PDB entry 6V94 | X-ray diffraction, 1.80 A resolution | chains A and B of the 3 polymer chains in the assembly

Chain A:
Molecule: GTPase HRas
Source organism: Homo sapiens
Reference sequence: P01112 (RASH_HUMAN); numbering as in UniProt (aligned over 1-166)
Sequence (167 residues; row label = number of the first residue in the row; numbering starts at 0):
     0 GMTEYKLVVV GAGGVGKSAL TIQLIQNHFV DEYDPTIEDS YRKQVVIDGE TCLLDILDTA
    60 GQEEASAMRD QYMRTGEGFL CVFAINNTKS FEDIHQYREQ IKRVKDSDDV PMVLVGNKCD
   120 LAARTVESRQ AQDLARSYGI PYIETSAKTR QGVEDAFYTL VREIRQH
Disordered / not traced: 0
Sequence notes: expression tag (0); conflict Ala64 (Tyr in P01112)
Modified positions: Cys51 (S-hydroxycysteine; CSO)
Ion coordination: Mg2+: Ser17, Thr35 (together with GMP-PNP)
Ligand contacts: GMP-PNP (GNP; phosphoaminophosphonic acid-guanylate ester): Ala11, Gly12, Gly13, Val14, Gly15, Lys16, Ser17, Ala18, Phe28, Val29, Asp30, Glu31, Tyr32, Asp33, Pro34, Thr35, Thr58, Ala59, Gly60, Gln61, Asn116, Lys117, Asp119, Leu120, Ser145, Ala146, Lys147
Curated features (UniProtKB/Swiss-Prot):
  - region: His166 (Hypervariable region)
  - motif: Tyr32 to Tyr40 (Effector region)
  - binding site (GTP): Gly13 to Ala18, Val29 to Thr35, Ala59, Gly60, Asn116 to Asp119, Ser145 to Lys147
  - modified residue: Met1 (N-acetylmethionine), Thr2 (N-acetylthreonine), Cys118 (S-nitrosocysteine)
  - glycosylation: Thr35 (Microbial infection: O-linked (Glc) threonine)
  - natural variant: Gly12 (G12A: In CSTLO; G12C: In CSTLO; G12D: In CSTLO; G12E: In CSTLO; G12S: In CSTLO and CMEMS; G12V: In CSTLO, bladder carcinoma and CMEMS), Gly13 (G13C: In CSTLO; G13D: In CSTLO; G13R: In SFM), Gln22 (Q22K: In CMEMS), Glu37 (E37EE: In CSTLO), Thr58 (T58I: In CSTLO), Gln61 (Q61K: In NMTC2; Q61L: In melanoma), Glu63 (E63K: In CMEMS), Ser89 (S89C: Found in a patient with severe fetal hydrops and pleural effusion; uncertain significance), Lys117 (K117R: In CSTLO), Ala146 (A146T: In CSTLO; A146V: In CSTLO)
  - mutagenesis: Ser17 (S17N: Dominant negative. Prevents PLCE1 EGF-induced recruitment to plasma membrane. No effect on subcellular location of isoform 2), Asn26 (N26G: Loss of interaction with PLCE1; when associated with V-12), Val29 (V29A: No effect on interaction with PLCE1; when associated with V-12), Tyr32 (Y32F: Loss of interaction and recruitment to plasma membrane of PLCE1; when associated with V-12), Pro34 (P34G: No effect on interaction with PLCE1; when associated with V-12), Thr35 (T35S: Loss of interaction with PLCE1; when associated with V-12), Glu37 (E37G: No effect on interaction with PLCE1; when associated with V-12), Asp38 (D38N: No effect on interaction with PLCE1; when associated with V-12), Ser39 (S39C: No effect on interaction with PLCE1; when associated with V-12), Ala59 (A59T: Loss of GTPase activity and creation of an autophosphorylation site), Gln61 (Q61I: Moderately increased transformation of cultured cell lines; Q61R: Promotes interaction with SHOC2 and PP1C; Q61V: Strongly increased transformation of cultured cell lines), Ala83 (A83T: GTP-binding activity reduced by factor of 30), 4 further mutagenesis entries in UniProt

Chain B:
Molecule: Son of sevenless homolog 1
Source organism: Homo sapiens
Reference sequence: Q07889 (SOS1_HUMAN); residue numbers follow UniProt; this construct covers 566-1046
Sequence (482 residues; row label = number of the first residue in the row):
   565 GQMRLPSADV YRFAEPDSEE NIIFEENMQP KAGIPIIKAG TVIKLIERLT YHMYADPNFV
   625 RTFLTTYRSF CKPQELLSLI IERFEIPEPE PTEADRIAIE NGDQPLSAEL KRFRKEYIQP
   685 VQLRVLNVCR HWVEHHFYDF ERDAYLLQRM EEFIGTVRGK AMKKWVESIT KIIQRKKIAR
   745 DNGPGHNITF QSSPPTVEWH ISRPGHIETF DLLTLHPIEI ARQLTLLESD LYRAVQPSEL
   805 VGSVWTKEDK EINSPNLLKM IRHTTNLTLW FEKCIVETEN LEERVAVVSR IIEILQVFQE
   865 LNNFNGVLEV VSAMNSSPVY RLDHTFEQIP SRQKKILEEA HELSEDHYKK YLAKLRSINP
   925 PCVPFFGIYL TNILKTEEGN PEVLKRHGKE LINFSKRRKV AEITGEIQQY QNQPYCLRVE
   985 SDIKRFFENL NPMGNSMEKE FTDYLFNKSL EIEPRNPKPL PRFPKKYSYP LKSPGVRPSN
  1045 PR
Disordered / not traced: 591-596, 744-750
Sequence notes: expression tag (565)
Ligand contacts: QTV (1-[(4-fluorophenyl)methyl]-2-methyl-4-nitro-1H-imidazole): Val852, Met878, Asn879, Val883, Tyr884, Leu886, Thr889, Phe890, Ile893, Leu901, Glu902, His905

How chain A and chain B interact:
Pairs across the interface - 64 pairs, chain A then chain B:
  Met1(A) - Arg920(B)
  Gln22(A) - Thr753(B)
  Ile24(A) - Asn976(B)
  Gln25(A) - Ile752(B)
  Gln25(A) - Asn976(B)
  Asn26(A) - Asn751(B)
  Asn26(A) - Ile752(B)
  Asn26(A) - Thr753(B)  hydrogen bond (backbone-backbone)
  Asn26(A) - Phe754(B)
  Asn26(A) - Pro978(B)
  His27(A) - Asn751(B)  hydrogen bond (side chain-backbone)
  Glu31(A) - Arg739(B)
  Asp33(A) - Arg694(B)  hydrogen bond (backbone-side chain)
  Asp33(A) - Ser732(B)
  Asp33(A) - Ile736(B)
  Asp33(A) - Arg739(B)  salt bridge
  Pro34(A) - Arg694(B)
  Pro34(A) - Trp729(B)  hydrogen bond (backbone-side chain)
  Pro34(A) - Ser732(B)
  Thr35(A) - Trp729(B)  hydrogen bond (backbone-side chain)
  Ile36(A) - Leu687(B)
  Ile36(A) - Leu690(B)
  Ile36(A) - Asn691(B)
  Ile36(A) - Trp729(B)
  Glu37(A) - Ala619(B)
  Glu37(A) - Pro621(B)
  Glu37(A) - Asn691(B)  hydrogen bond (backbone-side chain)
  Glu37(A) - His695(B)
  Asp38(A) - Arg694(B)  salt bridge
  Asp38(A) - His695(B)  salt bridge
  Ser39(A) - Pro621(B)
  Ser39(A) - Asn622(B)  hydrogen bond
  Arg41(A) - Gln973(B)
  Lys42(A) - Gln973(B)
  Gln43(A) - Leu919(B)  hydrogen bond (side chain-backbone)
  Gln43(A) - Arg920(B)
  Gln43(A) - Ser921(B)
  Gln43(A) - Ile922(B)  hydrogen bond (side chain-backbone)
  Gln43(A) - Pro924(B)
  Gln43(A) - Gln973(B)  hydrogen bond (backbone-side chain)
  Gln43(A) - Tyr974(B)  hydrogen bond
  Val44(A) - Asn923(B)
  Val45(A) - Ser921(B)
  Val45(A) - Ile922(B)
  Val45(A) - Asn923(B)  hydrogen bond (backbone-side chain)
  Thr50(A) - Arg920(B)
  Thr50(A) - Ser921(B)  hydrogen bond (side chain-backbone)
  Leu56(A) - Pro621(B)  hydrophobic
  Gln61(A) - Lys728(B)  hydrogen bond
  Gln61(A) - Trp729(B)
  Glu63(A) - Ala725(B)
  Glu63(A) - Lys728(B)  salt bridge
  Glu63(A) - Trp729(B)
  Ala66(A) - Lys679(B)
  Met67(A) - Pro684(B)  hydrophobic
  Met67(A) - Leu687(B)  hydrophobic
  Met67(A) - Arg688(B)
  Gln70(A) - Met617(B)
  Gln70(A) - Tyr618(B)
  Gln70(A) - Ala619(B)  hydrogen bond (side chain-backbone)
  Gln70(A) - Arg688(B)
  Arg149(A) - Thr753(B)
  Arg149(A) - Gln755(B)
  Gln150(A) - Gln755(B)
Also at the interface, not in a pair above, chain A (34 interface residues in all): Phe28, Glu62, Ala64, Arg73, Lys147, Thr148
Also at the interface, not in a pair above, chain B (36 interface residues in all): Glu698, Gln977

In short:
Chain A and chain B form an interface of 34 and 36 residues respectively; the contacts include 15 hydrogen
bonds and 4 salt bridges. Polar contacts include Asp33(A)-Arg739(B), Asp38(A)-Arg694(B) and
Asp38(A)-His695(B). Ligands of chain A: GMP-PNP. Bound to chain B: compound QTV.
Chain A is GTPase HRas and chain B is Son of sevenless homolog 1, both from Homo sapiens; the structure,
Expanding the Chemical Landscape of SOS1 Activators Using Fragment Based Methods, was determined by X-ray
diffraction (same publication as 6V9F, 6V9J, 6V9L, 6V9M and 6V9N).
